PDB entry 4XRM | X-ray diffraction, 1.60 A resolution | chains L and B of the 4 polymer chains in the assembly

[Chain L]
Molecule: 17-nt DNA strand
Sequence (17 nucleotides; each row starts with the number of its first residue):
    21 TCTTGACAGCTGTCAGC

[Chain B]
Molecule: Homeobox protein Meis2
Organism: Homo sapiens
UniProt: O14770 (MEIS2_HUMAN), isoform O14770-4; residues 277-338 here correspond to UniProt positions 281-342 (UniProt number = residue number + 4)
Amino-acid sequence (64 residues; row label = number of the first residue in the row):
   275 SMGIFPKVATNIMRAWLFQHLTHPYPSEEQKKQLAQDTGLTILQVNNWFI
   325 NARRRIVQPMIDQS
Differences from the reference sequence: expression tag (275-276)
UniProt features mapped onto this chain:
  - region: Leu-295 to Arg-329 (Interaction with DNA)

[Chain L / chain B interface]
Contacting residue pairs (11):
  DG29(L) / Tyr-299(B)  phosphate contact
  DG29(L) / Lys-305(B)  salt bridge to the phosphate
  DG29(L) / Arg-327(B)  sugar contact
  DC30(L) / Tyr-299(B)  hydrogen bond to the phosphate
  DC30(L) / Ile-324(B)  base contact
  DC30(L) / Arg-327(B)  salt bridge to the phosphate
  DT31(L) / Ile-324(B)  base contact
  DT31(L) / Arg-328(B)  base contact
  DG32(L) / Arg-328(B)  hydrogen bond to the base
  DT33(L) / Arg-328(B)  hydrogen bond to the base
  DT33(L) / Arg-329(B)  base contact
Interface residues without a listed pair, chain L (7 interface residues in all): DA28, DC34
Interface residues without a listed pair, chain B (8 interface residues in all): Glu-302, Asn-320

[In short]
7 residues of chain L and 8 residues of chain B are in contact, with 3 hydrogen bonds and 2 salt bridges.
Among the polar pairs are DG32(L)/Arg-328(B), DT33(L)/Arg-328(B) and DC30(L)/Tyr-299(B).
Here chain L is a 17-nt DNA strand and chain B is Homeobox protein Meis2 (Homo sapiens). Entry 4XRM (homodimer
of TALE type homeobox transcription factor MEIS1 complexes with specific DNA) was determined by X-ray
diffraction, deposited together with 5BNG.
